Entry 1XVE (X-ray diffraction, 2.40 A resolution); this record covers chains A and E of the 6 polymer chains in the assembly.

[Chain A]
Name: Methane monooxygenase component A alpha chain
From: Methylococcus capsulatus
Notes: EC 1.14.13.25; fragment: alpha subunit
UniProtKB: P22869 (MEMA_METCA); numbering as in UniProt (aligned over 1-527)
Amino-acid sequence (527 residues; row label = number of the first residue in the row):
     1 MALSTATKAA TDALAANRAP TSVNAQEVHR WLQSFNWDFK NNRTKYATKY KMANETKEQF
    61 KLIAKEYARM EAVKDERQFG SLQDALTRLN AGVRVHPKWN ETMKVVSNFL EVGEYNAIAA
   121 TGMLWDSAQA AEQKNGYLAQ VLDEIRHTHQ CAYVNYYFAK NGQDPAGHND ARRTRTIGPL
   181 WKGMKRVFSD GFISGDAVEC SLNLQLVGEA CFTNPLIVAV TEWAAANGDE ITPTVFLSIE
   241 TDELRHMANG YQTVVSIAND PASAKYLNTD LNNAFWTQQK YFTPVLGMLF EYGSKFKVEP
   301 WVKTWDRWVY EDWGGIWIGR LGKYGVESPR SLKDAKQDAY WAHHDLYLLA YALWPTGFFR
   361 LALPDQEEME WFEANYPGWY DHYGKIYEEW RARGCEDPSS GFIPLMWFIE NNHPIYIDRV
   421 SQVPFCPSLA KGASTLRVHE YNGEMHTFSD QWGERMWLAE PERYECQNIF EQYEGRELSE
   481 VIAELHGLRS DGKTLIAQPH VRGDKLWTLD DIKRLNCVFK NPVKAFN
Unresolved in the structure: 1-17
Curated features (UniProtKB/Swiss-Prot):
  - active site: Cys151
  - binding site (Fe cation): Glu114, Glu144, His147, Glu209, Glu243, His246
Metal / ion sites: Fe ion site 1: Glu114, Glu144, His147 (together with 3-bromobut-3-en-1-ol); Fe ion site 2: Glu144, Glu209, Glu243, His246 (together with 3-bromobut-3-en-1-ol); Ca2+ near Asn527 (its only coordinating residue here)
Residues lining bound ligands:
  - 3-bromobut-3-en-1-ol (3BB), molecule 1: Lys98, Glu101, Thr102, Val105, Met288, Leu289, Tyr292, Gly293, Tyr347, Phe359, Arg360, Leu361
  - 3-bromobut-3-en-1-ol (3BB), molecule 2: Val105, Val106, Phe109, Leu110, Met184, Phe188, Leu216, Tyr281, Phe282, Val285, Leu286, Leu289
  - 3-bromobut-3-en-1-ol (3BB), molecule 3: Leu110, Gly113, Glu114, Ala117, Glu144, His147, Phe188, Phe192, Leu204, Gly208, Glu209, Thr213, Glu243, His246
  - 3-bromobut-3-en-1-ol (3BB), molecule 4: Leu405, Phe408, Ile409, His413, Pro414, Ile415, Phe470, Pro522

[Chain E]
Name: Methane monooxygenase component A gamma chain
From: Methylococcus capsulatus
Notes: EC 1.14.13.25; fragment: gamma subunit
UniProtKB: P11987 (MEMG_METCA); residues 1-170 here correspond to UniProt positions 0-169 (UniProt number = residue number - 1)
Amino-acid sequence (170 residues; row label = number of the first residue in the row):
     1 MAKLGIHSND TRDAWVNKIA QLNTLEKAAE MLKQFRMDHT TPFRNSYELD NDYLWIEAKL
    61 EEKVAVLKAR AFNEVDFRHK TAFGEDAKSV LDGTVAKMNA AKDKWEAEKI HIGFRQAYKP
   121 PIMPVNYFLD GERQLGTRLM ELRNLNYYDT PLEELRKQRG VRVVHLQSPH
Unresolved in the structure: 1-2, 169-170

[Interface between chain A and chain E]
Contacting residue pairs - 93 pairs, chain A then chain E:
  Arg43(A) - Arg133(E)
  Thr44(A) - Arg133(E)  hydrogen bond (backbone-side chain)
  Lys45(A) - Arg133(E)
  Ala47(A) - Arg133(E)
  Ala47(A) - Gly136(E)
  Ala47(A) - Thr137(E)
  Ala47(A) - Met140(E)  hydrophobic
  Thr48(A) - Thr137(E)  hydrogen bond (backbone-side chain)
  Thr48(A) - Met140(E)
  Lys49(A) - Met140(E)
  Lys49(A) - Glu141(E)
  Lys49(A) - Asn144(E)
  Asp196(A) - Met140(E)
  Lys265(A) - Leu145(E)
  Tyr266(A) - Glu141(E)  hydrogen bond (side chain-backbone)
  Tyr266(A) - Asn144(E)
  Tyr266(A) - Leu145(E)
  Thr269(A) - Tyr147(E)
  Thr269(A) - Tyr148(E)  hydrogen bond (backbone-side chain)
  Asn272(A) - Tyr148(E)  hydrogen bond
  Asn273(A) - Tyr147(E)
  Asn273(A) - Tyr148(E)  hydrogen bond
  Arg330(A) - Tyr148(E)
  Pro427(A) - Gln167(E)
  Ser434(A) - Gln167(E)
  Thr435(A) - Gln167(E)
  Leu436(A) - Leu166(E)
  Leu436(A) - Gln167(E)  hydrogen bond (backbone-backbone)
  Arg437(A) - Leu152(E)
  Arg437(A) - Arg156(E)
  Arg437(A) - His165(E)
  Arg437(A) - Leu166(E)
  Val438(A) - Val164(E)  hydrogen bond (backbone-backbone)
  Val438(A) - His165(E)  hydrogen bond (backbone-backbone)
  His439(A) - Val161(E)
  His439(A) - Arg162(E)
  His439(A) - Val163(E)
  Glu440(A) - Val161(E)
  Glu440(A) - Arg162(E)  salt bridge
  Glu440(A) - Val164(E)
  Tyr441(A) - Pro42(E)
  Tyr441(A) - Phe43(E)
  Tyr441(A) - Arg159(E)
  Tyr441(A) - Gly160(E)
  Tyr441(A) - Val161(E)  hydrophobic
  Asn442(A) - Pro42(E)
  Asn442(A) - Phe43(E)
  Asn442(A) - Arg44(E)
  Asn442(A) - Tyr47(E)
  Glu444(A) - Tyr47(E)
  Glu444(A) - Asp50(E)
  Gln451(A) - Leu152(E)
  Trp452(A) - Tyr148(E)  hydrophobic
  Glu454(A) - Arg156(E)  salt bridge
  Arg455(A) - Tyr147(E)  hydrogen bond (side chain-backbone)
  Arg455(A) - Tyr148(E)
  Arg455(A) - Thr150(E)  hydrogen bond (side chain-backbone)
  Arg455(A) - Leu152(E)
  Arg455(A) - Leu155(E)
  Met456(A) - Tyr147(E)
  Trp457(A) - Val161(E)  hydrophobic
  Leu458(A) - Leu155(E)  hydrophobic
  Leu458(A) - Arg156(E)
  Leu458(A) - Arg159(E)  hydrogen bond (backbone-side chain)
  Leu458(A) - Val161(E)  hydrophobic
  Ala459(A) - Arg143(E)  hydrogen bond (backbone-side chain)
  Ala459(A) - Arg159(E)  hydrogen bond (backbone-side chain)
  Glu460(A) - Arg143(E)
  Glu460(A) - Tyr147(E)  hydrogen bond
  Pro461(A) - Pro42(E)
  Pro461(A) - Arg159(E)
  Glu462(A) - Pro42(E)
  Glu462(A) - Ile112(E)
  Glu462(A) - Arg143(E)  salt bridge
  Glu465(A) - Thr41(E)
  Glu465(A) - Pro42(E)
  Glu465(A) - Arg44(E)  salt bridge
  Gln467(A) - Asp50(E)  hydrogen bond (side chain-backbone)
  Glu471(A) - Asn51(E)  hydrogen bond (backbone-side chain)
  Gln472(A) - Ile6(E)
  Gln472(A) - Asn51(E)
  Tyr473(A) - Ile6(E)  hydrophobic
  Arg476(A) - Leu4(E)  hydrogen bond (side chain-backbone)
  Arg476(A) - Gly5(E)
  Arg476(A) - Ile6(E)
  Glu484(A) - Gly5(E)
  Glu484(A) - Ile6(E)  hydrogen bond (side chain-backbone)
  Glu484(A) - His7(E)  hydrogen bond (side chain-backbone)
  Leu485(A) - Ile6(E)  hydrophobic
  Leu485(A) - His7(E)
  Phe526(A) - Val164(E)  hydrophobic
  Phe526(A) - His165(E)
  Asn527(A) - Arg162(E)  hydrogen bond (backbone-side chain)
Also at the interface, not in a pair above, chain A (51 interface residues in all): Tyr46, Asp270, Gly443, Met445, Glu474, Val481
Also at the interface, not in a pair above, chain E (42 interface residues in all): Ser8, Tyr53, Leu54, Glu108, Glu132, Leu139, Pro151

[Summary]
51 residues of chain A and 42 residues of chain E are in contact; the contacts include 21 hydrogen bonds and 4
salt bridges. Polar pairs include Glu440(A)-Arg162(E), Glu454(A)-Arg156(E) and Glu462(A)-Arg143(E). Chain A
binds 4 copies of 3-bromobut-3-en-1-ol.
Chain A is Methane monooxygenase component A alpha chain and chain E is Methane monooxygenase component A
gamma chain, both from Methylococcus capsulatus; the structure, soluble methane monooxygenase hydroxylase:
3-bromo-3-butenol soaked structure, was determined by X-ray diffraction, deposited together with 1XU3, 1XU5,
1XVB, 1XVC, 1XVD, 1XVF and 1XVG.
